PDB entry 7K31 | X-ray diffraction, 2.88 A resolution | chains A and B of the 3 polymer chains in the assembly

[Chain A]
Protein: Endonuclease Q
Organism: Pyrococcus furiosus
UniProt: I6V2I0 (I6V2I0_9EURY); residues 1-395 here = UniProt positions 1-395
Amino-acid sequence (395 residues; each row starts with the number of its first residue):
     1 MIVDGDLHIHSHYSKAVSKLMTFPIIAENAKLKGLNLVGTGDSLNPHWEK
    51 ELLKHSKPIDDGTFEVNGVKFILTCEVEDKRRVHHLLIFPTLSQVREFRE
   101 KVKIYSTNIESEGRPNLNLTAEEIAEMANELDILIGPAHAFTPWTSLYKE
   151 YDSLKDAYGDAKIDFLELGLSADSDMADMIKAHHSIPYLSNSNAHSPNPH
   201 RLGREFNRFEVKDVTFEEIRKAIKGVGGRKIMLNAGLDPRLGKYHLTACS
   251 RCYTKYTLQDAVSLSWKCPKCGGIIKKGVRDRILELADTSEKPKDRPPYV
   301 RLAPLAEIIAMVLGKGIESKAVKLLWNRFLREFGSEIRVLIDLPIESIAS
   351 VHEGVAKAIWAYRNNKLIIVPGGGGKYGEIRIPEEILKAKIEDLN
Differences from the reference sequence: engineered mutation Asn193 (Asp in I6V2I0)
Ion coordination: Zn2+ site 1: His8, His10, Glu76, Asn193 (shared with 1 residue of chain C); Zn2+ site 2: Glu76, His84, His139 (shared with 1 residue of chain C); Mg2+: Gly169, Leu170, Ala172, Glu205, Leu237, Tyr299; Zn2+ site 3: Cys249, Cys252, Cys268, Cys271
What the authors report for this chain:
  - Mg2+ coordination: Glu205, Tyr299
  - Zn2+ coordination: His8, His10, Glu76, His84, His139
  - mutagenesis - W144A: decreased catalytic activity on dI and AP site-containing DNA substrates (citing earlier work)
  - mutagenesis - K15A: decreased catalytic activity
  - mutagenesis - R82A: decreased catalytic activity on dU, dI, and AP site-containing DNA
  - mutagenesis - K243A: abolished catalytic activity on dI-containing substrate (citing earlier work)
  - mutagenesis - Y244A: decreased catalytic activity (citing earlier work)
  - mutagenesis - Y244F: unchanged catalytic activity (citing earlier work)
  - mutagenesis - S171A: decreased catalytic activity on dU- and dI-containing substrates
  - mutagenesis - S171A: decreased catalytic activity on AP site-containing DNA
  - mutagenesis - E76A, H84A, H139A: abolished catalytic activity (citing earlier work)
  - specificity-determining residues: His139, Gly169, Ser171, Lys243 (proposed by the authors, not directly observed)
  - catalytic residues: His8, His10, Arg114, His195 (proposed by the authors, not directly observed)

[Chain B]
Molecule: 27-nt DNA strand
Sequence (27 nucleotides; each row starts with the number of its first residue):
     1 GTCGTTCGCTACATGTCGTCGGTCTGC

[How chain A and chain B interact]
Contacting residue pairs (17; chain A residue first):
  Lys15(A) - DT14(B)  hydrogen bond to the phosphate
  Lys15(A) - DG15(B)  sugar contact
  Arg82(A) - DT16(B)  base contact
  Arg82(A) - DC17(B)  hydrogen bond to the base
  Arg82(A) - DG18(B)  sugar contact
  Thr107(A) - DC17(B)  phosphate contact
  Glu112(A) - DG15(B)  sugar contact
  Asn116(A) - DC17(B)  sugar contact
  Lys267(A) - DG21(B)  salt bridge to the phosphate
  Ile274(A) - DC20(B)  sugar contact
  Gly314(A) - DG8(B)  phosphate contact
  Lys315(A) - DG8(B)  phosphate contact
  Gly316(A) - DG8(B)  hydrogen bond to the phosphate
  Ser319(A) - DC7(B)  phosphate contact
  Lys320(A) - DT6(B)  phosphate contact
  Lys320(A) - DC7(B)  hydrogen bond to the phosphate
  Ala321(A) - DC7(B)  hydrogen bond to the phosphate
Other interface residues (no listed pair), chain A (17 interface residues in all): Ala16, Lys80, Asn108, Lys276

[In short]
17 residues of chain A and 10 residues of chain B are in contact, with 5 hydrogen bonds and 1 salt bridge.
Among the polar pairs are Arg82(A)-DC17(B), Lys15(A)-DT14(B) and Gly316(A)-DG8(B). The paper reports catalytic
residues His8(A), His10(A) and Arg114(A) among others; E76A, H84A and H139A of chain A abolish catalytic
activity; 10 substitutions were tested in all.
Here chain A is Endonuclease Q (Pyrococcus furiosus) and chain B is a 27-nt DNA strand. Entry 7K31 (Crystal
structure of Endonuclease Q complex with 27-mer duplex substrate with dI at the active site) was determined by
X-ray diffraction, deposited together with 7K30, 7K32 and 7K33.
